Entry 8IQW (X-ray diffraction, 2.50 A resolution); this record covers chains A and C of the 4 polymer chains in the assembly.

[Chain A (and C)]
Protein: Ferritin
Source organism: Asterias forbesi
Notes: chain C of this document is another copy of the same molecule, construct and numbering; everything in this record applies to it too
UniProtKB: O02384 (O02384_ASTFO); numbering as in UniProt (aligned over 1-171)
Sequence (171 residues; row label = number of the first residue in the row):
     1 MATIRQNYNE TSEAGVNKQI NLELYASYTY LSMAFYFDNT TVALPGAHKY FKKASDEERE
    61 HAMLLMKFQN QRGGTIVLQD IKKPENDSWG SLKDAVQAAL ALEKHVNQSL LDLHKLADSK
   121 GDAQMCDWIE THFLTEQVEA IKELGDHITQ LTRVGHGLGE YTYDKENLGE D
Unresolved in the structure: 1-2, 170-171
Construct notes: engineered mutation His156 (Pro in O02384)

[Interface between chain A and chain C]
Pairs across the interface (28):
  Lys142(A) with Asp38(C), hydrogen bond (side chain-backbone); Thr40(C)
  Asp146(A) with Thr40(C); Ala43(C)
  Thr149(A) with Thr40(C), hydrogen bond (side chain-backbone); Thr41(C); Val42(C)
  Gln150(A) with Ala43(C), hydrogen bond (side chain-backbone); Leu44(C); Pro45(C); Tyr161(C)
  Arg153(A) with Val42(C), hydrogen bond (side chain-backbone); Ala43(C), hydrogen bond (side chain-backbone); Leu44(C); Gly157(C); Leu158(C), hydrogen bond (backbone-backbone); Glu160(C), salt bridge; Tyr161(C)
  Val154(A) with Leu158(C); Tyr161(C), hydrophobic
  Leu158(A) with Leu158(C), hydrophobic
  Gly159(A) with Leu158(C)
  Thr162(A) with Tyr161(C)
  Tyr163(A) with Tyr161(C), hydrophobic
  Glu166(A) with Tyr161(C); Lys165(C), hydrogen bond (backbone-side chain)
  Asn167(A) with Tyr161(C), hydrogen bond; Lys165(C)
Also at the interface, not in a pair above, chain A (13 interface residues in all): Gly145
Also at the interface, not in a pair above, chain C (13 interface residues in all): Asn39

[Overview]
The chain A/chain C interface involves 13 residues from each chain, with 8 hydrogen bonds and 1 salt bridge.
Among the polar pairs are Arg153(A)-Glu160(C), Lys142(A)-Asp38(C) and Thr149(A)-Thr40(C).
Chain A and chain C are both Ferritin (Asterias forbesi); the structure, AfFer(Asterias forbesii ferritin)
mutant-P156H, was determined by X-ray diffraction, deposited together with 8IQV, 8IQX, 8IQY, 8IQZ and 8IR0.
